3WTV - chains A and B of the 5 polymer chains in the assembly; structure by X-ray diffraction, 2.70 A resolution.

[Chain A]
Protein: Runt-related transcription factor 1
From: Mus musculus
UniProt: Q03347 (RUNX1_MOUSE); residues 60-263 here = UniProt positions 60-263
Chain sequence (204 residues; numbered 60 to 263; the number before each row is that of its first residue):
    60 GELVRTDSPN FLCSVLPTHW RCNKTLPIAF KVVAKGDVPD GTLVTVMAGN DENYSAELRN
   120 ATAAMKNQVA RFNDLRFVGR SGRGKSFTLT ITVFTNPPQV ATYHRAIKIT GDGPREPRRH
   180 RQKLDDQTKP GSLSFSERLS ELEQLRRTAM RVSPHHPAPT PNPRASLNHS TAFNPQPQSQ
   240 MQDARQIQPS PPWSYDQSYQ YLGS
Disordered / not traced: 178-263
Differences from the reference sequence: engineered mutation Lys94 (Leu in Q03347), Gly170 (Val in Q03347)
Swiss-Prot annotation at these positions:
  - region (Interaction with DNA): Arg80 to Thr84, Arg135 to Gly143, Ile168, Thr169, Asp171 to Arg177
  - binding site (chloride): Asn112, Glu116, Arg139
  - modified residue (Phosphoserine): Ser193, Ser212, Ser249
  - mutagenesis: Arg80 (R80A: Interferes with DNA-binding), Asn109 (N109A: Interferes with heterodimerization), Tyr113 (Y113A: Interferes with heterodimerization), Arg142 (R142A: Interferes with DNA-binding), Lys144 (K144M: Interferes with DNA-binding), Thr149 (T149A: Interferes with heterodimerization), Asp171 (D171A: Interferes with DNA-binding), Arg174 (R174A: Interferes with DNA-binding), Arg177 (R177A: Interferes with DNA-binding), Ser249 (S249A: Reduced phosphorylation)
Reported in the primary citation:
  - mutagenesis - R80K: abolished binding to phosphorylated Ets1 with Runx1
  - mutagenesis - R80K: decreased signaling in response to phosphorylated Ets1 and Runx1
  - mutagenesis - R80K: abolished binding to Protein C-ets-1
  - mutagenesis - R80K: decreased signaling with Protein C-ets-1

[Chain B]
Protein: Core-binding factor subunit beta
From: Mus musculus
UniProt: Q08024 (PEBB_MOUSE); residue numbers follow UniProt; this construct covers 1-142
Chain sequence (142 residues; numbered 1 to 142; the number before each row is that of its first residue):
     1 MPRVVPDQRS KFENEEFFRK LSRECEIKYT GFRDRPHEER QTRFQNACRD GRSEIAFVAT
    61 GTNLSLQFFP ASWQGEQRQT PSREYVDLER EAGKVYLKAP MILNGVCVIW KGWIDLHRLD
   121 GMGCLEFDEE RAQQEDALAQ QA
Disordered / not traced: 1, 72-80, 141-142
Swiss-Prot annotation at these positions:
  - modified residue: Ser10 (Phosphoserine)
  - mutagenesis: Val5 (V5A: Interferes with heterodimerization), Asn63 (N63A: Interferes with heterodimerization), Asn104 (N104A: Interferes with heterodimerization)

[How chain A and chain B interact]
Pairs across the interface (44; chain A residue first):
  Asp66(A) with Asn104(B), hydrogen bond (backbone-side chain)
  Ser67(A) with Asn104(B)
  Pro68(A) with Pro2(B); Val4(B); Asn104(B); Gly105(B)
  Asn69(A) with Pro2(B); Arg3(B)
  Met106(A) with Asn63(B); Leu64(B); Ser65(B)
  Ala107(A) with Asn63(B)
  Gly108(A) with Gly61(B)
  Asn109(A) with Thr60(B); Gly61(B)
  Asp110(A) with Ala59(B)
  Asn112(A) with Arg33(B)
  Tyr113(A) with Lys28(B); Arg33(B), hydrogen bond; Ala56(B); Val58(B), hydrophobic; Gly61(B); Asn63(B), hydrogen bond (backbone-side chain)
  Ser114(A) with Thr30(B); Arg33(B), hydrogen bond (backbone-side chain); Asn63(B), hydrogen bond
  Thr149(A) with Asn63(B), hydrogen bond (side chain-backbone); Leu64(B)
  Phe153(A) with Ser65(B)
  Asn155(A) with Ala71(B)
  Pro156(A) with Arg131(B)
  Pro157(A) with Gln67(B); Met101(B); Ile102(B), hydrogen bond (backbone-backbone)
  Gln158(A) with Arg3(B); Ile102(B)
  Val159(A) with Leu64(B), hydrophobic; Ile102(B), hydrogen bond (backbone-backbone); Leu103(B), hydrophobic; Asn104(B), hydrogen bond (backbone-backbone)
  Ala160(A) with Asn104(B)
  Thr161(A) with Phe17(B); Asn104(B), hydrogen bond
  His163(A) with Phe17(B)
Other interface residues (no listed pair), chain A (27 interface residues in all): Lys94, Gly95, Glu116, Thr151, Thr154
Other interface residues (no listed pair), chain B (29 interface residues in all): Val5, Tyr29, Asp34, Thr62, Pro70, Pro100

[Overview]
27 residues of chain A face 29 of chain B across their interface; the contacts include 10 hydrogen bonds.
Polar pairs include Asp66(A)-Asn104(B), Tyr113(A)-Arg33(B) and Tyr113(A)-Asn63(B). From the paper: R80K of
chain A abolishes binding to phosphorylated Ets1 with Runx1; R80K of chain A reduces signaling in response to
phosphorylated Ets1 and Runx1.
Chain A is Runt-related transcription factor 1 and chain B is Core-binding factor subunit beta, both from Mus
musculus; the structure, Crystal structure of the complex comprised of ETS1(V170G), RUNX1, CBFBETA, and the
tcralpha gene enhancer DNA, was determined by X-ray diffraction together with 3WTS, 3WTT, 3WTU, 3WTW, 3WTX and
3WU1 from the same study.
